Entry 5D9Z (X-ray diffraction, 1.85 A resolution); this record covers chains A and B.

Chain A:
Name: Tuber agglutinin
From: Colocasia esculenta
UniProtKB: R9RL27 (R9RL27_COLES); residues 1-109 here correspond to UniProt positions 24-132 (UniProt number = residue number + 23)
Sequence (109 residues; each row starts with the number of its first residue):
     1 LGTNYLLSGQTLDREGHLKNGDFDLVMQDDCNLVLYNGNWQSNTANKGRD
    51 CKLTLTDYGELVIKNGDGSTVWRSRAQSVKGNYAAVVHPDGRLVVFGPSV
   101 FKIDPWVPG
Cystine bridges: Cys-31/Cys-51
Residues lining bound ligands:
  - beta-D-mannopyranose (BMA), molecule 1: Val-34, Tyr-36, Asn-39, Trp-40, Gln-41
  - beta-D-mannopyranose (BMA), molecule 2: Trp-40, Gln-41, Ser-42, Trp-72, Arg-73, Ser-74, Arg-75

Chain B:
Name: Tuber agglutinin
From: Colocasia esculenta
UniProtKB: R9RL27 (R9RL27_COLES); residues 1-112 here correspond to UniProt positions 140-251 (UniProt number = residue number + 139)
Sequence (112 residues; each row starts with the number of its first residue):
     1 NIPFTNNLLFSGQVLYGDGRLTAKSHQLVMQGDCNLVLYGGKYGWQSNTH
    51 GNGEHCFLRLNHKGELIIKDDDFKTIWSSSSSSKHGDYVLILRDDGFAVI
   101 YGPAIWETSPQA
Cystine bridges: Cys-34/Cys-56
Residues lining bound ligands:
  - beta-D-mannopyranose (BMA), molecule 1: Ile-2, Ser-11, His-62, Asp-87, Gln-111
  - beta-D-mannopyranose (BMA), molecule 2: Gln-31, Asp-33, Asn-35, Val-37, Tyr-39, Gln-46, His-50

Interface between chain A and chain B:
Residue-residue contacts - 79 pairs, chain A then chain B:
  Gly-2(A) / Asp-94(B)
  Asn-4(A) / Thr-5(B)
  Asn-4(A) / Asn-7(B)  hydrogen bond
  Asn-4(A) / Leu-8(B)
  Tyr-5(A) / Arg-93(B)
  Tyr-5(A) / Asp-94(B)  hydrogen bond (side chain-backbone)
  Leu-7(A) / Arg-93(B)
  Leu-7(A) / Tyr-101(B)
  Asn-20(A) / Thr-5(B)  hydrogen bond
  Trp-40(A) / Thr-108(B)
  Gly-59(A) / Ile-105(B)
  Leu-61(A) / Trp-106(B)  hydrophobic
  Trp-72(A) / Trp-106(B)  hydrophobic
  Ser-74(A) / Trp-106(B)  hydrogen bond (backbone-side chain)
  Ala-76(A) / Ile-105(B)
  Ala-76(A) / Trp-106(B)  hydrophobic
  Asn-82(A) / Tyr-101(B)
  Tyr-83(A) / Tyr-101(B)
  Tyr-83(A) / Ile-105(B)  hydrophobic
  Ala-84(A) / Ile-91(B)  hydrophobic
  Ala-84(A) / Tyr-101(B)
  Val-86(A) / Leu-8(B)  hydrophobic
  Val-86(A) / Ile-91(B)  hydrophobic
  His-88(A) / Phe-10(B)
  Pro-89(A) / Pro-3(B)
  Pro-89(A) / Thr-5(B)
  Pro-89(A) / Phe-10(B)
  Asp-90(A) / Gln-111(B)
  Arg-92(A) / Glu-107(B)  salt bridge
  Arg-92(A) / Thr-108(B)
  Arg-92(A) / Ser-109(B)  hydrogen bond (side chain-backbone)
  Arg-92(A) / Pro-110(B)
  Arg-92(A) / Gln-111(B)
  Leu-93(A) / Trp-106(B)
  Leu-93(A) / Glu-107(B)
  Leu-93(A) / Thr-108(B)  hydrogen bond (backbone-side chain)
  Val-94(A) / Ala-104(B)  hydrophobic
  Val-94(A) / Trp-106(B)
  Val-95(A) / Ala-104(B)
  Val-95(A) / Ile-105(B)  hydrogen bond (backbone-backbone)
  Val-95(A) / Trp-106(B)  hydrogen bond (backbone-backbone)
  Phe-96(A) / Phe-10(B)  hydrophobic
  Phe-96(A) / Asp-87(B)
  Phe-96(A) / Tyr-88(B)
  Phe-96(A) / Tyr-101(B)  hydrophobic
  Phe-96(A) / Pro-103(B)
  Gly-97(A) / Gly-102(B)
  Gly-97(A) / Pro-103(B)  hydrogen bond (backbone-backbone)
  Gly-97(A) / Ile-105(B)
  Pro-98(A) / Gly-102(B)
  Ser-99(A) / Ile-100(B)
  Ser-99(A) / Tyr-101(B)
  Val-100(A) / Ser-81(B)
  Val-100(A) / Ile-100(B)  hydrogen bond (backbone-backbone)
  Val-100(A) / Gly-102(B)
  Phe-101(A) / Ser-79(B)
  Phe-101(A) / Val-99(B)
  Phe-101(A) / Ile-100(B)  hydrogen bond (backbone-backbone)
  Lys-102(A) / Phe-97(B)
  Lys-102(A) / Ala-98(B)
  Lys-102(A) / Val-99(B)
  Ile-103(A) / Leu-38(B)  hydrophobic
  Ile-103(A) / Trp-45(B)  hydrophobic
  Ile-103(A) / Phe-97(B)
  Ile-103(A) / Ala-98(B)  hydrogen bond (backbone-backbone)
  Asp-104(A) / Phe-97(B)
  Pro-105(A) / Gly-41(B)
  Pro-105(A) / Lys-42(B)  hydrogen bond (backbone-backbone)
  Pro-105(A) / Tyr-43(B)  hydrogen bond (backbone-backbone)
  Pro-105(A) / Gly-44(B)  hydrogen bond (backbone-backbone)
  Pro-105(A) / Gly-96(B)
  Trp-106(A) / His-26(B)
  Trp-106(A) / Gly-41(B)
  Trp-106(A) / Lys-42(B)
  Trp-106(A) / Tyr-43(B)
  Trp-106(A) / Asp-95(B)  hydrogen bond (side chain-backbone)
  Trp-106(A) / Phe-97(B)
  Val-107(A) / Tyr-43(B)
  Pro-108(A) / Tyr-43(B)
Also at the interface, not in a pair above, chain A (38 interface residues in all): Leu-35, Tyr-58, Ser-78
Also at the interface, not in a pair above, chain B (41 interface residues in all): Ile-2, Gly-40, Trp-77, Ser-83, Val-89

Overview:
The interface between chain A and chain B involves 38 residues on one side and 41 on the other; the contacts
include 16 hydrogen bonds and 1 salt bridge. Among the polar pairs are Arg-92(A)/Glu-107(B), Asn-4(A)/Asn-7(B)
and Tyr-5(A)/Asp-94(B). Chain A binds beta-D-mannopyranose.
Chain A is Tuber agglutinin and chain B is Tuber agglutinin, both from Colocasia esculenta; the structure,
Structure of Colocasia Esculenta Agglutinin with mannose bound, was determined by X-ray diffraction.
